PDB entry 1I51 | X-ray diffraction, 2.45 A resolution | chains B and D of the 6 polymer chains in the assembly

# Chain B (and D)
Molecule: Caspase-7 subunit P11
Source organism: Homo sapiens
Notes: EC 3.4.22.-; chain D of this document is another copy of the same molecule, construct and numbering; everything in this record applies to it too
Reference sequence: P55210 (CASP7_HUMAN); numbering as in UniProt (aligned over 199-303)
Sequence (105 residues; numbered 199 to 303; the number before each row is that of its first residue):
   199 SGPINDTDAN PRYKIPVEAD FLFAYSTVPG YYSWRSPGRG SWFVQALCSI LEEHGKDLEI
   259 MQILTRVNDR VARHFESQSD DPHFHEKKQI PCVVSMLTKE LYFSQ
Unresolved in the structure: 199-211
Swiss-Prot annotation at these positions:
  - region: Val226 to Gly238 (Loop L3), Glu274 to Ile288 (Loop L4)
  - site: Tyr223 (Involved in allosteric regulation)
  - modified residue: Arg233 (Microbial infection: ADP-riboxanated arginine), Ser239 (Phosphoserine)
  - mutagenesis: Asp206 (D206A: Reduced cleavage and activation by initiator caspases. Abolished cleavage and activation by initiator caspases; when associated with A-198), Tyr223 (Y223A/F/W/D/E: Does not significantly affect thiol protease catalytic efficiency), Tyr229 (Y229W: Strongly reduced thiol protease catalytic efficiency), Tyr230 to Ser234 (In esCasp-7 V3 mutant; promotes specificity toward alternate peptides with VEID, YVAD, WEHD, LETD or LEHD sequence; when associated with C-276. In esCasp-7 V4 mutant ...), Trp232 to Ser234 (In dsCasp-7 mutant; unable to cleave DEVD and VEID peptides; when associated with F-276), Arg233 (R233A: Abolished ADP-riboxanation by C.violaceum CopC), Ser239 (S239A: Abolished phosphorylation by PAK2; when associated with A-30 and A-173; S239E: Mimics phosphorylation; leading to inactivate thiol protease activity), Gln276 (Q276C: In esCasp-7 V3 mutant; promotes specificity toward alternate peptides with VEID, YVAD, WEHD, LETD or LEHD sequence; when associated with 230-V--V-234; Q276D: In esCasp-7 V4 mutant ...), Cys290 (C290S: Decreased phosphorylation by PAK2; C290T/N: Does not significantly affect thiol protease catalytic activity)

# Chain B / chain D interface
Pairs across the interface (56):
  Lys212(B) with Ala270(D); Glu284(D), hydrogen bond (side chain-backbone); Lys286(D), hydrogen bond (backbone-side chain)
  Pro214(B) with Ala270(D); Lys286(D); Gln287(D)
  Glu216(B) with Tyr229(D), hydrogen bond; Ile288(D)
  Val226(B) with Met294(D), hydrophobic
  Tyr229(B) with Glu216(D), hydrogen bond
  Met259(B) with Met259(D), hydrophobic
  Gln260(B) with Glu298(D), hydrogen bond
  Thr263(B) with Leu295(D); Thr296(D); Lys297(D)
  Asn266(B) with Ser293(D); Met294(D); Leu295(D), hydrogen bond (side chain-backbone)
  Asp267(B) with Thr296(D)
  Ala270(B) with Pro214(D)
  Arg271(B) with Thr296(D)
  Glu274(B) with Lys212(D)
  Glu284(B) with Lys212(D), hydrogen bond (backbone-side chain)
  Lys286(B) with Lys212(D), hydrogen bond (side chain-backbone); Ile213(D); Pro214(D)
  Gln287(B) with Pro214(D)
  Ile288(B) with Pro214(D), hydrophobic; Glu216(D); Ala217(D), hydrophobic; Met294(D)
  Pro289(B) with Ser293(D); Met294(D)
  Cys290(B) with Val292(D), hydrophobic; Ser293(D); Met294(D), hydrophobic
  Val291(B) with Val291(D); Val292(D); Ser293(D), hydrogen bond (backbone-backbone)
  Val292(B) with Cys290(D), hydrophobic; Val291(D)
  Ser293(B) with Asn266(D); Val291(D), hydrogen bond (backbone-backbone)
  Met294(B) with Val226(D), hydrophobic; Asn266(D); Pro289(D); Cys290(D), hydrophobic
  Leu295(B) with Thr263(D); Asn266(D), hydrogen bond (backbone-side chain)
  Thr296(B) with Thr263(D); Asn266(D); Asp267(D)
  Lys297(B) with Thr263(D); Asp267(D), salt bridge; Arg271(D)
  Glu298(B) with Gln260(D), hydrogen bond
Other interface residues (no listed pair), chain B (30 interface residues in all): Ile213, Ala217, Arg264
Other interface residues (no listed pair), chain D (30 interface residues in all): Val215, Glu274

# Overview
Chain B and chain D each contribute 30 residues to their interface, with 12 hydrogen bonds and 1 salt bridge.
Among the polar pairs are Lys297(B)-Asp267(D), Lys212(B)-Glu284(D) and Lys212(B)-Lys286(D). Curated annotation
(UniProt) lists 11 mutagenesis sites on chain B.
Both chains are Caspase-7 subunit P11 (Homo sapiens). Entry 1I51 (Crystal structure of caspase-7 complexed
with xiap) was determined by X-ray diffraction.
